6FML - chains G and K of the 20 polymer chains in the assembly; structure by electron microscopy, 4.34 A resolution (low resolution: residue-level contacts below are approximate; hydrogen-bond / salt-bridge calls are withheld).

# Chain G
Name: Ino80
Source organism: Chaetomium thermophilum (strain DSM 1495 / CBS 144.50 / IMI 039719)
Chain sequence (1856 residues; row label = number of the first residue in the row):
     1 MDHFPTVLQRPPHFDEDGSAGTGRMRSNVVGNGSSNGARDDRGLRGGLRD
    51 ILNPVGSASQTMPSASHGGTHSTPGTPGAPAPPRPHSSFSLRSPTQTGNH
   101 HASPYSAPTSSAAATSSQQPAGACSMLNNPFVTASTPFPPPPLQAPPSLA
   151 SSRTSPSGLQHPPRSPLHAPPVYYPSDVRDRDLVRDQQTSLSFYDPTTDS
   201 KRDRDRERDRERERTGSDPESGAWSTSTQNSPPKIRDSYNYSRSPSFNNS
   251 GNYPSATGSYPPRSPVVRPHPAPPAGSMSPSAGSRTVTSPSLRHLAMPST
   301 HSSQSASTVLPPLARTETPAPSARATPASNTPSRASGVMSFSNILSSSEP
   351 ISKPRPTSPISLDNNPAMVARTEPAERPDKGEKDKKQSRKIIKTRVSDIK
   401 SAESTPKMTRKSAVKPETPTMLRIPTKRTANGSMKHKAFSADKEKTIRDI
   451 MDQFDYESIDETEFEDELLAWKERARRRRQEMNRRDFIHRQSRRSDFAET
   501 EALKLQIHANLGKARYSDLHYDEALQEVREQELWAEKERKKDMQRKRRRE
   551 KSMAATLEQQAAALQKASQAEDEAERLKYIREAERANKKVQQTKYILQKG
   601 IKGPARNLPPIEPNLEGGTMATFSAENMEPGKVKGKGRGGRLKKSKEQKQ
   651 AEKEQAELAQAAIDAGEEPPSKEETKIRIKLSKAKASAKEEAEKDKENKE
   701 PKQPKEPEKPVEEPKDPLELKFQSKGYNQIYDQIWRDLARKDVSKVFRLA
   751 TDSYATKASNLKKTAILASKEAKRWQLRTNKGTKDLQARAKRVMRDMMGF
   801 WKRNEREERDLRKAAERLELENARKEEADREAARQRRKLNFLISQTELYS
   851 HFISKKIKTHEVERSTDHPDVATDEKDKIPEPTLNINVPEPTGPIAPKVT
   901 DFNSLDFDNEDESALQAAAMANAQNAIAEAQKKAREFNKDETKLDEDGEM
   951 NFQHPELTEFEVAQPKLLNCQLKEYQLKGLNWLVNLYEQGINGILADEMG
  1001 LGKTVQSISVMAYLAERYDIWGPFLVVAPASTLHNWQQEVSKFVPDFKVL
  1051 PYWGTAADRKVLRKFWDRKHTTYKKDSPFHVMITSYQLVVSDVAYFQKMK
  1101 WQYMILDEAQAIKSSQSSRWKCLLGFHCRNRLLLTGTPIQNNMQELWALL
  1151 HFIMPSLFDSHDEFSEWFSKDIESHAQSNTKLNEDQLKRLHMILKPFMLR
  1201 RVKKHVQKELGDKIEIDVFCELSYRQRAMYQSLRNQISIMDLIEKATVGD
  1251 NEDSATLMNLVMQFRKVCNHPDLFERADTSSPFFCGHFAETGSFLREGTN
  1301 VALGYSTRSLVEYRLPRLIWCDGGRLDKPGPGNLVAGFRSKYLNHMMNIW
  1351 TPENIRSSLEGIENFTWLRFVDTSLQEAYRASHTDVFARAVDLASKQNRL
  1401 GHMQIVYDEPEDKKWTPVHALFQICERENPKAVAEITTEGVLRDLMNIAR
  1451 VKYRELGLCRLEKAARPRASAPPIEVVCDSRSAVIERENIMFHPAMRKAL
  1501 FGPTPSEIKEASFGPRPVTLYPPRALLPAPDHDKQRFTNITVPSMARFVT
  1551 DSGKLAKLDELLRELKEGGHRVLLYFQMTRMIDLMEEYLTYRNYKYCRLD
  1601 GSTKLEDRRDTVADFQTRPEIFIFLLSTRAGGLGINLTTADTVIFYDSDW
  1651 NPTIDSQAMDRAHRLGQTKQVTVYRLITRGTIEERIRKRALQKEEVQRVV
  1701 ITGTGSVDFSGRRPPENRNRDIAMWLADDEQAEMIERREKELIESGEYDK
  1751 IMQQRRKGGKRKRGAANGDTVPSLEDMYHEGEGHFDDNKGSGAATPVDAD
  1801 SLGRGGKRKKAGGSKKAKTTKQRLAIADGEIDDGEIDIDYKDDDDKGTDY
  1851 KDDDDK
Unresolved in the structure: 1-963, 1243-1252, 1705-1856

# Chain K
Molecule: Nucleosomal DNA Strand 1
Sequence (196 nucleotides; row label = number of the first residue in the row; numbers below 1 keep their minus sign (DC-123 is residue -123)):
  -123 CTCGGAACACTATCCGACTGGCACCGGCAAGGTCGCTGTTCAATACATGC
   -73 ACAGGATGTATATATCTGACACGTGCCTGGAGACTAGGGAGTAATCCCCT
   -23 TGGCGGTTAAAACGCGGGGGACAGCGCGTACGTGCGTTTAAGCGGTGCTA
    27 GAGCTTGCTACGACCAATTGAGCGGCCTCGGCACCGGGATTCTCCA
Unresolved in the structure: -123 to -74, 71-72

# Chain G / chain K interface
Residue-residue contacts (34):
  Pro1029(G) - DC-58(K)
  Ala1030(G) - DC-58(K)
  Ser1031(G) - DC-58(K)
  Ala1056(G) - DG-56(K)
  Lys1060(G) - DG20(K)
  Lys1060(G) - DG21(K)
  Lys1060(G) - DT22(K)
  Arg1063(G) - DG21(K)
  Arg1063(G) - DT22(K)
  Lys1064(G) - DT22(K)
  Lys1064(G) - DG23(K)
  Gln1087(G) - DC-58(K)
  Leu1088(G) - DT-57(K)
  Tyr1095(G) - DG21(K)
  Thr1256(G) - DA-64(K)
  Thr1256(G) - DT-63(K)
  Met1258(G) - DA-64(K)
  Met1258(G) - DT-63(K)
  Met1262(G) - DT-63(K)
  Met1262(G) - DA-62(K)
  Lys1266(G) - DA-62(K)
  Gln1577(G) - DT-61(K)
  Met1578(G) - DA-62(K)
  Met1578(G) - DT-61(K)
  Thr1579(G) - DT-61(K)
  Arg1580(G) - DA-62(K)
  Arg1580(G) - DT-61(K)
  Asp1600(G) - DA-60(K)
  Gly1601(G) - DA-60(K)
  Gly1601(G) - DT-59(K)
  Arg1608(G) - DT-59(K)
  Ser1627(G) - DA-60(K)
  Ala1630(G) - DA-60(K)
  Ala1630(G) - DT-59(K)
Other interface residues (no listed pair), chain G (27 interface residues in all): Trp1053, Gly1054, Asn1259, Leu1633

# In short
The interface between chain G and chain K involves 27 residues on one side and 13 on the other.
Chain G is Ino80 (Chaetomium thermophilum (strain DSM 1495 / CBS 144.50 / IMI 039719)) and chain K is
Nucleosomal DNA Strand 1; the structure, CryoEM Structure INO80core Nucleosome complex, was determined by
electron microscopy (same publication as 6FHS).
